5ND7 - chains C and A of the 3 polymer chains in the assembly; structure by electron microscopy, 7.90 A resolution (low resolution: residue-level contacts below are approximate; hydrogen-bond / salt-bridge calls are withheld).

Chain C:
Protein: Kinesin-like protein KIF20A
Organism: Mus musculus
UniProt: P97329 (KI20A_MOUSE); residues 21-521 here = UniProt positions 21-521
Amino-acid sequence (501 residues; each row starts with the number of its first residue):
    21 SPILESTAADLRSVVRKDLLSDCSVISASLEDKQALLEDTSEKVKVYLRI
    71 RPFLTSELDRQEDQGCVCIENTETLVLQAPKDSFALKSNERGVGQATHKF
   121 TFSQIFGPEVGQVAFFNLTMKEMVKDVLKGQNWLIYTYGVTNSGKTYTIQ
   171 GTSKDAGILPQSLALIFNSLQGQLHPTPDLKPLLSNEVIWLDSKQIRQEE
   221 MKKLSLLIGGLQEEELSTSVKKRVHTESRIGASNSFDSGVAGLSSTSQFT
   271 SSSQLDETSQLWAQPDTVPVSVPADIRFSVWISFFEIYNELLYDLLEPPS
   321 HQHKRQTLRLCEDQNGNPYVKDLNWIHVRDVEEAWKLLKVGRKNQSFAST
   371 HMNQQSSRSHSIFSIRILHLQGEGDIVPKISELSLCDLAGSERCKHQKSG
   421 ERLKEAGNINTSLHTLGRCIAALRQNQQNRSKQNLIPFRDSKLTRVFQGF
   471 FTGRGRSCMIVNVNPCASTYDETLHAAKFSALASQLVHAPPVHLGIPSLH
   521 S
Disordered / not traced: 21-60, 101-114, 191-295, 322-323, 370-378, 391-397, 416-421, 504-521
Residues lining bound ligands: AMP-PNP (ANP; phosphoaminophosphonic acid-adenylate ester): Arg69, Arg71, Pro72, Leu74, Gln132, Val160, Thr161, Asn162, Ser163, Gly164, Lys165, Thr166, Tyr167, Leu408, Ala409, Gly410
UniProt features mapped onto this chain:
  - binding site (ATP): Gly159 to Thr166
  - modified residue: Ser21 (Phosphoserine)
What the authors report for this chain:
  - post-translational modification sites: Thr197 (citing earlier work)

Chain A:
Protein: Tubulin alpha chain
Organism: Bos taurus
UniProt: F2Z4C1 (F2Z4C1_BOVIN); numbering as in UniProt (aligned over 1-451)
Amino-acid sequence (451 residues; row label = number of the first residue in the row):
     1 MRECISIHVGQAGVQIGNACWELYCLEHGIQPDGQMPSDKTIGGGDDSFN
    51 TFFSETGAGKHVPRAVFVDLEPTVIDEVRTGTYRQLFHPEQLITGKEDAA
   101 NNYARGHYTIGKEIIDLVLDRIRKLADQCTGLQGFSVFHSFGGGTGSGFT
   151 SLLMERLSVDYGKKSKLEFSIYPAPQVSTAVVEPYNSILTTHTTLEHSDC
   201 AFMVDNEAIYDICRRNLDIERPTYTNLNRLIGQIVSSITASLRFDGALNV
   251 DLTEFQTNLVPYPRGHFPLATYAPVISAEKAYHEQLSVAEITNACFEPAN
   301 QMVKCDPRHGKYMACCLLYRGDVVPKDVNAAIATIKTKRTIQFVDWCPTG
   351 FKVGINYEPPTVVPGGDLAKVQRAVCMLSNTTAIAEAWARLDHKFDLMYA
   401 KRAFVHWYVGEGMEEGEFSEAREDMAALEKDYEEVGVDSVEGEGEEEGEE
   451 Y
Disordered / not traced: 1, 35-60, 440-451
Construct notes: conflict Ser136 (Leu in F2Z4C1), Gly265 (Ile in F2Z4C1), Glu358 (Gln in F2Z4C1)
Bound ions: Mg2+: Glu71 (together with GTP)
Residues lining bound ligands: GTP (guanosine-5'-triphosphate): Gly10, Gln11, Ala12, Gln15, Glu71, Ala99, Ala100, Asn101, Ser140, Gly142, Gly143, Gly144, Thr145, Gly146, Thr179, Glu183, Asn206, Ile209, Tyr224, Leu227, Asn228

Chain C / chain A interface:
Pairs across the interface - 19 pairs, chain C then chain A:
  Lys415(C) with Lys112(A); Glu155(A); Arg156(A)
  Gly427(C) with Val409(A); Gly410(A)
  Asn430(C) with Val409(A); Gly412(A); Met413(A); Glu414(A)
  Thr431(C) with Val409(A); Gly410(A)
  His434(C) with Val405(A); Val409(A)
  Arg438(C) with Arg402(A); Val405(A)
  Leu494(C) with Glu420(A)
  His495(C) with Glu415(A); Gly416(A)
  Lys498(C) with Glu420(A)
Also at the interface, not in a pair above, chain C (11 interface residues in all): Lys424, Asn428
Also at the interface, not in a pair above, chain A (16 interface residues in all): Thr109, His406, Glu411

Summary:
Chain C and chain A form an interface of 11 and 16 residues respectively. Ligands of chain C: AMP-PNP. Bound
to chain A: GTP. UniProt lists 8 ATP-binding residues on chain C. The paper reports a modification site at
Thr197(C).
Chain C is Kinesin-like protein KIF20A (Mus musculus) and chain A is Tubulin alpha chain (Bos taurus); the
structure, Microtubule-bound MKLP2 motor domain in the presence of AMPPNP, was determined by electron
microscopy (same publication as 5ND2, 5ND3 and 5ND4).
